Entry 1Y77 (X-ray diffraction, 4.50 A resolution (low resolution: residue-level contacts below are approximate; hydrogen-bond / salt-bridge calls are withheld)); this record covers chains N and A of the 15 polymer chains in the assembly.

[Chain N]
Molecule: 7-nt DNA strand
Sequence (7 nucleotides; row label = number of the first residue in the row):
     1 AAGTACT

[Chain A]
Molecule: DNA-directed RNA polymerase II largest subunit
Organism: Saccharomyces cerevisiae
Notes: EC 2.7.7.6
Reference sequence: P04050 (RPB1_YEAST); residues 1-1733 here = UniProt positions 1-1733
Chain sequence (1733 residues; each row starts with the number of its first residue):
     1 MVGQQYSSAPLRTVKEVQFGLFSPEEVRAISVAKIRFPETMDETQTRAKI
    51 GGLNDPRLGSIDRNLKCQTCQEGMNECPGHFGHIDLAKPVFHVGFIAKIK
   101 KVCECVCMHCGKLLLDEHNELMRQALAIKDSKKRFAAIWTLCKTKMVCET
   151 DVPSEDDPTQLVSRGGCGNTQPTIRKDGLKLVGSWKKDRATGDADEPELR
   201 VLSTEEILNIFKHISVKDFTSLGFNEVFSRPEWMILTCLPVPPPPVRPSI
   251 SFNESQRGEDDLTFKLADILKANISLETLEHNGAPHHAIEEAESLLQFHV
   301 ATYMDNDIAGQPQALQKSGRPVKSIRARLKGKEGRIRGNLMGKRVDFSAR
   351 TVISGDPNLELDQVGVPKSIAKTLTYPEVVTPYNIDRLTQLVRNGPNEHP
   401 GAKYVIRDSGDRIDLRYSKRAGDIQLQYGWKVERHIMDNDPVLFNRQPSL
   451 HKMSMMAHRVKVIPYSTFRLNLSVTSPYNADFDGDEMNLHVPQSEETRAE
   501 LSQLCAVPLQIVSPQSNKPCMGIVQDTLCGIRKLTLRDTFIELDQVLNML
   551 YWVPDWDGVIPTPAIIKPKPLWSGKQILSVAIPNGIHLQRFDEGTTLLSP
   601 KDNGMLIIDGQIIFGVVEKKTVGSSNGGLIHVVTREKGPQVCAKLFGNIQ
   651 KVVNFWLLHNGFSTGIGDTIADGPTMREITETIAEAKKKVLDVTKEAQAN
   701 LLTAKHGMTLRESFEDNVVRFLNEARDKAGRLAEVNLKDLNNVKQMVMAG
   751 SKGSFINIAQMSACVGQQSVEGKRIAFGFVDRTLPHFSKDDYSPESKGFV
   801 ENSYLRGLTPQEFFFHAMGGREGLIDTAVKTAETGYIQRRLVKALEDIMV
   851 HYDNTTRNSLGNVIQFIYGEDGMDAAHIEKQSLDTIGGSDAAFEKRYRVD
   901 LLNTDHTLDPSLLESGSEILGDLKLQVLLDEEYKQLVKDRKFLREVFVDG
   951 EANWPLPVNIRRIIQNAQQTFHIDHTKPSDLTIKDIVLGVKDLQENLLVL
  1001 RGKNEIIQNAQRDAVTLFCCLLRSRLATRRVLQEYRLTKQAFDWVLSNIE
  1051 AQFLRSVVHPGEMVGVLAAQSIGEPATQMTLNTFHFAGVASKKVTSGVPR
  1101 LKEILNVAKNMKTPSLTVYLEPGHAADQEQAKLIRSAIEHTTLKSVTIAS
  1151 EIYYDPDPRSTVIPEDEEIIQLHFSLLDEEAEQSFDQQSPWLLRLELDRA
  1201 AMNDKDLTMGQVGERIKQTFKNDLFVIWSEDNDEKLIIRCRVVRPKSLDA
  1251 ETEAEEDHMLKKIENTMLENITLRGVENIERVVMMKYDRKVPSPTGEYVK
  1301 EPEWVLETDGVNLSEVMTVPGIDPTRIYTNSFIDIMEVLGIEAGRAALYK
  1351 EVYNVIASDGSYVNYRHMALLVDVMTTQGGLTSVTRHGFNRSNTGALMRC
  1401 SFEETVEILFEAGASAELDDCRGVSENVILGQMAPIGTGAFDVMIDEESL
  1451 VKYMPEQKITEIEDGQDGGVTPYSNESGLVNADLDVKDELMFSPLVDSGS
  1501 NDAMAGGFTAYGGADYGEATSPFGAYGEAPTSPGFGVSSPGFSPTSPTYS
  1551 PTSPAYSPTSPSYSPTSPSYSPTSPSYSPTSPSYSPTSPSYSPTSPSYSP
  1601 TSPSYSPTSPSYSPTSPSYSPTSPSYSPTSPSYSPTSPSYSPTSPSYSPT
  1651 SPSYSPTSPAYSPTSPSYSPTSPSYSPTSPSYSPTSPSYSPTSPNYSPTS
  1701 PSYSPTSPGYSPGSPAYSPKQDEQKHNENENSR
Unresolved in the structure: 1, 187-194, 1082-1091, 1177-1186, 1244-1253, 1456-1733
UniProt features mapped onto this chain:
  - region: Pro-248 to Asp-260 (Lid loop), Asn-306 to Lys-323 (Rudder loop), Pro-810 to Glu-822 (Bridging helix)
  - binding site (Zn(2+)): Cys-67, Cys-70, Cys-77, His-80, Cys-107, Cys-110, Cys-148, Cys-167
  - binding site (Mg(2+)): Asp-481, Asp-483, Asp-485
  - modified residue: Thr-1471 (Phosphothreonine)
  - cross-link (Glycyl lysine isopeptide (Lys-Gly)): Lys-695 (interchain with G-Cter in ubiquitin), Lys-1246 (interchain with G-Cter in ubiquitin), Lys-1350 (interchain with G-Cter in ubiquitin)
  - natural variant: Ser-1653 to Pro-1659 (deletion: In strain: A364A)
  - mutagenesis: Lys-1246 (K1246R: Impairs ubiquitination during transcription stress)
Ion coordination: Zn2+ site 1: Cys-67, Cys-70, Cys-77, His-80; Zn2+ site 2 near Cys-167 (its only coordinating residue here); Mg2+: Asp-481, Asp-483 (shared with 1 residue of chain P)
Residues lining bound ligands: phosphomethylphosphonic acid guanylate ester (G2P): Pro-448, Asn-479, Lys-752, Gln-1078
From the paper describing this entry:
  - binding site for phosphomethylphosphonic acid guanylate ester: Asn-479
  - specificity-determining residues: Asn-479 (proposed by the authors, not directly observed)

[Chain N / chain A interface]
Pairs across the interface (4):
  DT4(N) with Ala-1108(A); Asn-1110(A); His-1387(A)
  DA5(N) with His-1387(A)
Other interface residues (no listed pair), chain N (4 interface residues in all): DG3, DT7
Other interface residues (no listed pair), chain A (6 interface residues in all): Trp-139, Val-1107, Lys-1109

[Overview]
4 residues of chain N and 6 residues of chain A are in contact. Chain A binds phosphomethylphosphonic acid
guanylate ester. From UniProt: 8 Zn2+-binding residues, 3 Mg2+-binding residues and one mutagenesis site on
chain A. The paper reports a binding site for phosphomethylphosphonic acid guanylate ester at Asn-479(A); the
specificity determinant Asn-479(A).
Here chain N is a 7-nt DNA strand and chain A is DNA-directed RNA polymerase II largest subunit (Saccharomyces
cerevisiae). Entry 1Y77 (Complete RNA Polymerase II elongation complex with substrate analogue GMPCPP) was
determined by X-ray diffraction (same publication as 1Y1W, 1Y1V and 1Y1Y).
